Entry 4IS6 (X-ray diffraction, 2.50 A resolution); this record covers chains A and B of the 3 polymer chains in the assembly.

[Chain A]
Name: HLA class II histocompatibility antigen, DR alpha chain
Organism: Homo sapiens
UniProt: P01903 (DRA_HUMAN); residues 1-182 here correspond to UniProt positions 26-207 (UniProt number = residue number + 25)
Chain sequence (182 residues; each row starts with the number of its first residue):
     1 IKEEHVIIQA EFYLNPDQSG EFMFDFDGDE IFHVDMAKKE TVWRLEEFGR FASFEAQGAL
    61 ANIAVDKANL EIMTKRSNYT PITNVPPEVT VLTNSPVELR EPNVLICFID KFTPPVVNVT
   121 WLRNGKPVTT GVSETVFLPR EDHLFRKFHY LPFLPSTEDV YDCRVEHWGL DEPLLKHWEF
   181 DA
Unresolved in the structure: 1-2, 182
Disulfide bonds: Cys107-Cys163
Curated features (UniProtKB/Swiss-Prot):
  - region: Glu179 to Ala182 (Connecting peptide)
  - site: Gln9 (Self- and pathogen-derived peptide antigen), Gly49 (Self-peptide antigen), Phe51 (Self- and pathogen-derived peptide antigen), Ala52 (Self-peptide antigen), Ser53 (Self- and pathogen-derived peptide antigen), Glu55 (Pathogen-derived peptide antigen), Asn62 (Self- and pathogen-derived peptide antigen), Asn69 (Pathogen-derived peptide antigen), Arg76 (Self- and pathogen-derived peptide antigen)
  - glycosylation (N-linked (GlcNAc...) asparagine): Asn78, Asn118

[Chain B]
Name: HLA class II histocompatibility antigen, DRB1-4 beta chain
Organism: Homo sapiens
UniProt: P13760 (2B14_HUMAN); residues 1-192 here correspond to UniProt positions 30-221 (UniProt number = residue number + 29)
Chain sequence (192 residues; row label = number of the first residue in the row):
     1 GDTRPRFLEQ VKHECHFFNG TERVRFLDRY FYHQEEYVRF DSDVGEYRAV TELGRPDAEY
    61 WNSQKDLLEQ KRAAVDTYCR HNYGVGESFT VQRRVYPEVT VYPAKTQPLQ HHNLLVCSVN
   121 GFYPGSIEVR WFRNGQEEKT GVVSTGLIQN GDWTFQTLVM LETVPRSGEV YTCQVEHPSL
   181 TSPLTVEWRA RS
Unresolved in the structure: 1, 190-192
Disulfide bonds: Cys15-Cys79, Cys117-Cys173

[Interface between chain A and chain B]
Contacting residue pairs - 117 pairs, chain A then chain B:
  Glu3(A) - Asn19(B)
  Glu3(A) - Gly20(B)
  Glu4(A) - Phe17(B)
  Glu4(A) - Phe18(B)
  His5(A) - His16(B)
  His5(A) - Phe17(B)  hydrogen bond (backbone-backbone)
  His5(A) - Val91(B)
  Val6(A) - Cys15(B)
  Val6(A) - His16(B)
  Ile7(A) - His13(B)
  Ile7(A) - Glu14(B)
  Ile7(A) - Cys15(B)  hydrogen bond (backbone-backbone)
  Ile7(A) - Phe17(B)  hydrophobic
  Ile8(A) - His13(B)
  Ile8(A) - Glu14(B)
  Gln9(A) - Val11(B)
  Gln9(A) - Lys12(B)
  Gln9(A) - His13(B)  hydrogen bond (backbone-backbone)
  Gln9(A) - Tyr78(B)  hydrogen bond
  Ala10(A) - Val11(B)
  Glu11(A) - Glu9(B)
  Glu11(A) - Gln10(B)
  Glu11(A) - Val11(B)  hydrogen bond (backbone-backbone)
  Glu11(A) - His13(B)  salt bridge
  Phe12(A) - Glu9(B)
  Phe12(A) - Gln10(B)
  Tyr13(A) - Phe7(B)
  Tyr13(A) - Leu8(B)
  Tyr13(A) - Glu9(B)  hydrogen bond (backbone-backbone)
  Leu14(A) - Arg6(B)
  Leu14(A) - Phe7(B)
  Leu14(A) - Leu8(B)  hydrophobic
  Asn15(A) - Arg6(B)
  Asn15(A) - Phe7(B)  hydrogen bond (backbone-backbone)
  Pro16(A) - Arg4(B)
  Pro16(A) - Pro5(B)
  Pro16(A) - Arg6(B)
  Asp17(A) - Arg6(B)  salt bridge
  Phe24(A) - Tyr78(B)
  Phe26(A) - Thr90(B)
  Phe26(A) - Val91(B)
  Phe26(A) - Tyr123(B)
  Phe26(A) - Trp153(B)  hydrophobic
  Gly28(A) - Gln149(B)
  Asp29(A) - Tyr123(B)
  Asp29(A) - Gln149(B)
  Asp29(A) - Trp153(B)  hydrogen bond (side chain-backbone)
  Asp29(A) - Phe155(B)
  Glu30(A) - Trp153(B)  hydrogen bond (backbone-side chain)
  Ile31(A) - Trp153(B)  hydrophobic
  Arg44(A) - Gly151(B)  hydrogen bond (side chain-backbone)
  Arg44(A) - Asp152(B)
  Arg44(A) - Trp153(B)
  Leu45(A) - Arg93(B)
  Phe48(A) - Phe89(B)  hydrophobic
  Phe48(A) - Trp153(B)
  Phe51(A) - Phe89(B)  hydrophobic
  Ala52(A) - Val85(B)  hydrophobic
  Ala52(A) - Phe89(B)  hydrophobic
  Asp66(A) - Glu9(B)
  Asp66(A) - Val11(B)
  Asn69(A) - Glu9(B)
  Leu70(A) - Phe7(B)
  Leu70(A) - Leu8(B)
  Leu70(A) - Glu9(B)
  Leu70(A) - Tyr32(B)  hydrophobic
  Met73(A) - Tyr32(B)  hydrophobic
  Met73(A) - Tyr37(B)
  Met73(A) - Leu53(B)  hydrophobic
  Thr74(A) - Phe7(B)
  Thr74(A) - Tyr32(B)
  Arg76(A) - Leu53(B)  hydrogen bond (side chain-backbone)
  Arg76(A) - Pro56(B)
  Arg76(A) - Asp57(B)  salt bridge
  Ser77(A) - Tyr32(B)  hydrogen bond
  Tyr79(A) - Phe7(B)
  Thr80(A) - Phe7(B)
  Thr80(A) - Tyr32(B)  hydrogen bond (backbone-side chain)
  Thr80(A) - His33(B)  hydrogen bond (backbone-side chain)
  Pro81(A) - Pro5(B)  hydrophobic
  Pro81(A) - Arg6(B)
  Pro81(A) - Phe7(B)  hydrophobic
  Pro81(A) - His33(B)  hydrogen bond (backbone-side chain)
  Ile82(A) - Arg6(B)  hydrogen bond (backbone-backbone)
  Ile82(A) - His33(B)  hydrogen bond (backbone-side chain)
  Leu92(A) - Ile148(B)  hydrophobic
  Leu92(A) - Gln156(B)
  Thr93(A) - Gln156(B)  hydrogen bond (backbone-side chain)
  Asn94(A) - Asn120(B)
  Asn94(A) - Gln156(B)
  Ser95(A) - Asn120(B)
  Pro96(A) - Thr100(B)
  Pro96(A) - Ser118(B)
  Pro96(A) - Asn120(B)
  Ile106(A) - Asn150(B)
  Thr113(A) - Leu8(B)
  Thr113(A) - Gln34(B)
  Pro115(A) - Leu8(B)
  Pro139(A) - Lys12(B)
  Arg140(A) - Lys12(B)  hydrogen bond (backbone-side chain)
  His143(A) - Gln10(B)  hydrogen bond (backbone-side chain)
  His143(A) - Lys12(B)  hydrogen bond
  His143(A) - Arg29(B)
  His143(A) - Phe31(B)
  His143(A) - Gln34(B)
  Leu144(A) - Gln34(B)
  Phe145(A) - Leu8(B)  hydrophobic
  Phe145(A) - Gln10(B)
  Arg146(A) - Gln149(B)  hydrogen bond
  Phe148(A) - Gln149(B)
  Phe148(A) - Asn150(B)
  Phe148(A) - Gly151(B)
  Tyr150(A) - Asn150(B)  hydrogen bond (side chain-backbone)
  Tyr150(A) - Gly151(B)
  Tyr150(A) - Asp152(B)
  Trp168(A) - Asp2(B)  hydrogen bond (side chain-backbone)
  Trp168(A) - Arg6(B)
Also at the interface, not in a pair above, chain A (58 interface residues in all): Asp27, Val85, Asp142, Asp181
Also at the interface, not in a pair above, chain B (49 interface residues in all): Asn82, Tyr83, Tyr102, Lys105

[In short]
58 residues of chain A face 49 of chain B across their interface, with 24 hydrogen bonds and 3 salt bridges.
Polar contacts include Glu11(A)-His13(B), Asp17(A)-Arg6(B) and Arg76(A)-Asp57(B).
Chain A is HLA class II histocompatibility antigen, DR alpha chain and chain B is HLA class II
histocompatibility antigen, DRB1-4 beta chain, both from Homo sapiens; the structure, Crystal structure of
HLA-DR4 bound to GP100 peptide, was determined by X-ray diffraction.
